1NZ2 - chain A; structure by X-ray diffraction, 1.90 A resolution.

Chain A:
Name: Myoglobin
Organism: Equus caballus
UniProtKB: P68082 (MYG_HORSE); numbering as in UniProt (aligned over 1-153)
Chain sequence (153 residues; each row starts with the number of its first residue):
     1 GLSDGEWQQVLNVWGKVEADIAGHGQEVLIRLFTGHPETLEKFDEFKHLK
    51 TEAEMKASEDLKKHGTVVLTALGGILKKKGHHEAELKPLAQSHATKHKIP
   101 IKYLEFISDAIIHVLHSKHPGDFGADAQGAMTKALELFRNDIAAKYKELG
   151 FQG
Differences from the reference sequence: engineered mutation Glu45 (Lys in P68082)
Ion coordination: heme Fe near His93 (its only coordinating residue here)
Small-molecule neighbours: heme (HEM): Leu32, Thr39, Lys42, Phe43, Glu45, His64, Val67, Val68, Ala71, Leu72, Leu89, Ser92, His93, His97, Ile99, Tyr103, Leu104, Ile107, Phe138

Overview:
Ligands of chain A: heme.
Chain A is Myoglobin (Equus caballus); the structure, K45E Variant of Horse Heart Myoglobin, was determined by
X-ray diffraction together with 1NZ3, 1NZ4 and 1NZ5 from the same study.
